8PIJ - chains A and B; structure by electron microscopy, 2.90 A resolution.

== Chain A ==
Name: Pilin
Source organism: Neisseria meningitidis 8013
UniProtKB: A0A1I9GEU1 (A0A1I9GEU1_NEIME); residues 1-161 here = UniProt positions 1-161
Chain sequence (161 residues; each row starts with the number of its first residue):
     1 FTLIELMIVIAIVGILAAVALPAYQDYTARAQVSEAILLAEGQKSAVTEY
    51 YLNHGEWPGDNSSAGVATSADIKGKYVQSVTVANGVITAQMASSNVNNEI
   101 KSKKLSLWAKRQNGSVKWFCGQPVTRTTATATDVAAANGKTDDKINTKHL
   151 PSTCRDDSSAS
Cystine bridges: Cys120-Cys154
Covalent attachments: compound WKE linked to Ser63; sn-glycerol-3-phosphate (G3P) linked to Ser69
Residues lining bound ligands:
  - sn-glycerol-3-phosphate (G3P): Thr68, Ala70, Gln78, Ser79, Thr81, Gln90
  - WKE ((2R)-N-[(2R,3S,4S,5R,6R)-5-acetamido-2-methyl-4,6-bis(oxidanyl)oxan-3-yl]-2,3-bis(oxidanyl)propanamide): Tyr50, Glu56, Trp57, Pro58, Gly59, Asp60, Ala129
What the authors report for this chain:
  - post-translational modification sites: Ser63, Ser69

== Chain B ==
Name: C24 nanobody
Source organism: Vicugna pacos
Notes: antibody fragment or engineered binder
Chain sequence (128 residues; row label = number of the first residue in the row):
     1 MAQLQLVESGGGLVQPGGSLRLSCASSGFRSDYYAIVWFRQAPGKEREGV
    51 SCISTSGKTTIYADSVKGRFTISRDNAKNTVYLQMNSLKPEDTAVYYCAA
   101 DFRGSRLSDVCSYSSMDYWGKGTLATVS
Not modelled in the structure: 1
Cystine bridges: Cys24-Cys98, Cys52-Cys111
Residues lining bound ligands: sn-glycerol-3-phosphate (G3P): Tyr33, Gly104, Ser105, Arg106, Leu107
What the authors report for this chain:
  - binding site for WKE: Arg103
  - binding site for sn-glycerol-3-phosphate: Ser105, Arg106
  - mutagenesis - S112G/S114G: increased binding to pili with the
  - mutagenesis - S112G/S114G: decreased binding to reference C24 nanobody

== Chain A / chain B interface ==
Residue-residue contacts (15; chain A residue first):
  Gly59(A) with Val110(B)
  Asp60(A) with Arg103(B), salt bridge; Ser108(B), hydrogen bond; Val110(B)
  Asn61(A) with Gly104(B)
  Ser62(A) with Phe102(B), hydrogen bond (side chain-backbone); Arg103(B)
  Ser63(A) with Arg103(B)
  Thr68(A) with Arg30(B); Tyr33(B)
  Ser69(A) with Gly104(B), hydrogen bond (backbone-backbone)
  Ala70(A) with Arg30(B); Tyr33(B)
  Asp71(A) with Arg30(B), salt bridge
  Thr81(A) with Ser105(B)
Interface features reported in the paper:
  - epitope / paratope residues, chain B: Arg30(B), Tyr33(B), Arg103(B)

== Summary ==
10 residues of chain A and 8 residues of chain B are in contact; the contacts include 3 hydrogen bonds and 2
salt bridges. Among the polar pairs are Asp60(A)-Arg103(B), Asp71(A)-Arg30(B) and Asp60(A)-Ser108(B). The
paper reports a binding site for sn-glycerol-3-phosphate at Ser105(B) and Arg106(B); S112G/S114G of chain B
increase binding to pili with the.
Here chain A is Pilin (Neisseria meningitidis 8013) and chain B is C24 nanobody (Vicugna pacos). Entry 8PIJ
(Neisseria meningitidis Type IV pilus SB-GATDH variant bound to the C24 nanobody) was determined by electron
microscopy, deposited together with 8P2V, 8P36, 8P3B, 8PIZ and 8PJP.
